Entry 3SDD (X-ray diffraction, 3.00 A resolution); this record covers chains C and D of the 4 polymer chains in the assembly.

Chain C:
Name: NKT TCR Valpha14 chain
Organism: Mus musculus , Homo sapiens
Amino-acid sequence (207 residues; row label = number of the first residue in the row; note: 3 numbers in that range are skipped by the numbering (no residue carries them; nothing is unmodelled there)):
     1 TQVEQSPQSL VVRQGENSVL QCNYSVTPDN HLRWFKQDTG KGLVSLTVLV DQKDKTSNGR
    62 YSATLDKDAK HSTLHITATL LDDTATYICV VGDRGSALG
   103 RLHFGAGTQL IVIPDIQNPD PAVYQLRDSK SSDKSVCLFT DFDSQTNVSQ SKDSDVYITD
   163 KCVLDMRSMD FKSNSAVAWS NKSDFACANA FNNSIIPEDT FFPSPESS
Not modelled in the structure: 134-138, 183-188, 204-210
Disulfide bonds: Cys22-Cys90, Cys139-Cys189
Small-molecule neighbours: 3GD (N-[(2S,3R,4E)-1-{[4-O-(beta-D-galactopyranosyl)-beta-D-glucopyranosyl]oxy}-3-hydroxyoctadec-4-en-2-yl]docosanamide): Pro28, Asn30, Val50, Gln52, Lys68, Asp94, Arg95, Gly96

Chain D:
Name: NKT TCR autoreactive-Vbeta6 chain
Organism: Mus musculus , Homo sapiens
Amino-acid sequence (245 residues; each row starts with the number of its first residue; note: 4 numbers in that range are skipped by the numbering (no residue carries them; nothing is unmodelled there); numbers below 1 keep their minus sign (His-1 is residue -1)):
    -1 HMGGIITQTP KFLIGQEGQK LTLKCQQNFN HDTMYWYRQD SGKGLRLIYY SYGAGSTEKG
    59 DLSEGYDASR EKKSSFSLTV TSAQKNEMAV FLCASGSLLD VR
   105 EVFFGKGTRL TVVEDLKNVF PPEVAVFEPS EAEISHTQKA TLVCLATGFY PDHVELSWWV
   165 NGKEVHSGVC TDPQPLKEQP ALNDSRYALS SRLRVSATFW QNPRNHFRCQ VQFYGLSEND
   225 EWTQDRAKPV TQIVSAEAWG RAD
Not modelled in the structure: -1 to 0, 243-247
Disulfide bonds: Cys23-Cys91, Cys148-Cys213

How chain C and chain D interact:
Disulfides between the chains: Cys164(C)-Cys174(D)
Pairs across the interface (82; chain C residue first):
  Arg33(C) - Arg100(D)  hydrogen bond (side chain-backbone)
  Arg33(C) - Val106(D)
  Gln37(C) - Gln37(D)  hydrogen bond
  Thr39(C) - Arg113(D)
  Gly40(C) - Arg113(D)
  Lys41(C) - Lys110(D)
  Gly42(C) - Gly109(D)
  Gly42(C) - Lys110(D)  hydrogen bond (backbone-backbone)
  Leu43(C) - Phe108(D)
  Val48(C) - Arg100(D)
  Val50(C) - Arg100(D)
  Ile89(C) - Gln37(D)
  Arg95(C) - Val99(D)
  Gly96(C) - Val99(D)
  Ser97(C) - Val99(D)
  Ala98(C) - Ser95(D)
  Ala98(C) - Leu96(D)
  Arg103(C) - Leu45(D)
  Arg103(C) - Tyr48(D)
  Phe106(C) - Tyr35(D)  hydrophobic
  Phe106(C) - Gly42(D)
  Phe106(C) - Leu43(D)  hydrophobic
  Phe106(C) - Phe108(D)  hydrophobic
  Gly107(C) - Gly42(D)
  Asp122(C) - His140(D)  salt bridge
  Tyr126(C) - Ser134(D)
  Tyr126(C) - Ala136(D)
  Tyr126(C) - Glu137(D)
  Tyr126(C) - His140(D)
  Tyr126(C) - Thr141(D)
  Gln127(C) - Ser134(D)
  Leu128(C) - Phe131(D)  hydrophobic
  Leu128(C) - Glu132(D)
  Leu128(C) - Thr145(D)
  Leu128(C) - Val147(D)  hydrophobic
  Asp130(C) - Phe131(D)
  Ser131(C) - Ala129(D)
  Ser131(C) - Val130(D)  hydrogen bond (side chain-backbone)
  Ser131(C) - Phe131(D)
  Ser131(C) - Glu132(D)
  Lys132(C) - Glu241(D)
  Leu140(C) - Thr145(D)
  Leu140(C) - Val147(D)  hydrophobic
  Thr142(C) - Arg198(D)
  Asp143(C) - Thr141(D)
  Asp143(C) - Arg198(D)  salt bridge
  Gln152(C) - Leu180(D)
  Tyr159(C) - Lys181(D)
  Tyr159(C) - Glu182(D)  hydrogen bond (side chain-backbone)
  Thr161(C) - Asp176(D)
  Thr161(C) - Leu180(D)
  Thr161(C) - Ser194(D)
  Thr161(C) - Arg196(D)  hydrogen bond
  Asp162(C) - Asp176(D)
  Asp162(C) - Arg196(D)
  Cys164(C) - Cys174(D)  disulfide
  Cys164(C) - Thr175(D)
  Cys164(C) - Asp176(D)
  Cys164(C) - Arg196(D)  hydrogen bond
  Val165(C) - Cys174(D)  hydrogen bond (backbone-side chain)
  Leu166(C) - Gly172(D)
  Leu166(C) - Val173(D)
  Leu166(C) - Cys174(D)  hydrophobic
  Leu166(C) - Arg198(D)
  Asp167(C) - Ser171(D)
  Asp167(C) - Gly172(D)  hydrogen bond (backbone-backbone)
  Met168(C) - Lys143(D)
  Met168(C) - Gly172(D)
  Met168(C) - Arg198(D)
  Arg169(C) - His170(D)
  Arg169(C) - Ser171(D)
  Met171(C) - Ser200(D)
  Phe173(C) - Lys143(D)
  Phe173(C) - Arg198(D)
  Ser175(C) - Arg198(D)  hydrogen bond
  Ser177(C) - Arg196(D)
  Val179(C) - Val147(D)  hydrophobic
  Val179(C) - Ser194(D)
  Trp181(C) - Leu149(D)  hydrophobic
  Trp181(C) - Thr151(D)
  Trp181(C) - Leu180(D)  hydrophobic
  Phe203(C) - His140(D)
Other interface residues (no listed pair), chain C (51 interface residues in all): His31, Phe35, Leu104, Ala108, Ala124, Ile160, Ala178
Other interface residues (no listed pair), chain D (51 interface residues in all): Gly40, Lys41, Lys57, Asp59, Leu90, Ala192, Val199

Overview:
The chain C/chain D interface involves 51 residues from each chain; the contacts include 1 disulfide bond, 10
hydrogen bonds and 2 salt bridges. Polar pairs include Asp122(C)-His140(D), Asp143(C)-Arg198(D) and
Arg33(C)-Arg100(D). Chain C binds compound 3GD.
Here chain C is NKT TCR Valpha14 chain and chain D is NKT TCR autoreactive-Vbeta6 chain, both from Mus
musculus , Homo sapiens. Entry 3SDD (Crystal structure of autoreactive-Valpha14-Vbeta6 NKT TCR in complex with
CD1d-beta-lactosylceramide) was determined by X-ray diffraction (same publication as 3SCM, 3SDA, 3SDC and
3SDX).
